6DAH - chain A; structure by X-ray diffraction, 2.50 A resolution.

== Chain A ==
Molecule: Calmodulin-1
Source organism: Homo sapiens
UniProtKB: P0DP23 (CALM1_HUMAN); residues 0-148 here correspond to UniProt positions 1-149 (UniProt number = residue number + 1)
Chain sequence (151 residues; each row starts with the number of its first residue; numbers below 1 keep their minus sign (Gly-2 is residue -2)):
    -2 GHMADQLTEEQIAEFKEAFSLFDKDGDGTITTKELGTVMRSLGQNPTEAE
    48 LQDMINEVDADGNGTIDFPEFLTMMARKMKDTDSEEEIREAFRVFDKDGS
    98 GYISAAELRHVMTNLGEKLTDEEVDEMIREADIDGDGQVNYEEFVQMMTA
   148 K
Not modelled in the structure: 146-148
Sequence notes: expression tag (-2 to -1); engineered mutation Ser97 (Asn98 in P0DP23)
Ion coordination: Ca2+ site 1: Asp20, Asp22, Asp24, Thr26, Glu31; Ca2+ site 2: Asp56, Asp58, Asn60, Thr62, Glu67; Ca2+ site 3: Asp93, Asp95, Ser97, Tyr99, Glu104; Ca2+ site 4: Asp129, Asp131, Asp133, Gln135, Glu140
UniProt features mapped onto this chain:
  - binding site (Ca(2+)): Asp20, Asp22, Asp24, Thr26, Glu31, Asp56, Asp58, Asn60, Thr62, Glu67, Asp93, Asp95, Tyr99, Glu104, Asp129, Asp131, Asp133, Gln135, Glu140
  - modified residue: Ala1 (N-acetylalanine), Lys21 (N6-acetyllysine), Thr44 (Phosphothreonine), Ser81 (Phosphoserine), Lys94 (N6-acetyllysine), Tyr99 (Phosphotyrosine), Ser101 (Phosphoserine), Thr110 (Phosphothreonine), Lys115 (N6,N6,N6-trimethyllysine), Tyr138 (Phosphotyrosine)
  - cross-link: Lys21 (Glycyl lysine isopeptide (Lys-Gly) (interchain with G-Cter in SUMO2))
From the paper describing this entry:
  - Ca2+ coordination: Ser97
  - disease-associated variants - N97S (1.5- to 4-fold): decreased binding to Ca2+ (citing earlier work)
  - conformationally variable residues (side-chain flip): Gln135

== Summary ==
Asp20, Asp22, Asp24, Thr26 and Glu31 coordinate Ca2+ site 1. Asp56, Asp58, Asn60, Thr62 and Glu67 form the
Ca2+ site 2. Curated annotation (UniProt) lists 19 Ca2+-binding residues. From the paper: N97S reduces binding
to Ca2+; Ca2+ coordination by Ser97.
Chain A is Calmodulin-1 (Homo sapiens); the structure, 2.5 Angstrom crystal structure of the N97S CaM mutant,
was determined by X-ray diffraction, deposited together with 6DAD, 6DAE and 6DAF.
